Entry 1H78 (X-ray diffraction, 2.50 A resolution); this record covers chain A.

[Chain A]
Name: Anaerobic ribonucleotide-triphosphate reductase large chain
Source organism: Bacteriophage T4
Notes: EC 1.17.4.2; fragment: active site subunit residues 1-605
Reference sequence: Q9T0V5 (Q9T0V5); residue numbers follow UniProt; this construct covers 1-605
Chain sequence (605 residues; row label = number of the first residue in the row):
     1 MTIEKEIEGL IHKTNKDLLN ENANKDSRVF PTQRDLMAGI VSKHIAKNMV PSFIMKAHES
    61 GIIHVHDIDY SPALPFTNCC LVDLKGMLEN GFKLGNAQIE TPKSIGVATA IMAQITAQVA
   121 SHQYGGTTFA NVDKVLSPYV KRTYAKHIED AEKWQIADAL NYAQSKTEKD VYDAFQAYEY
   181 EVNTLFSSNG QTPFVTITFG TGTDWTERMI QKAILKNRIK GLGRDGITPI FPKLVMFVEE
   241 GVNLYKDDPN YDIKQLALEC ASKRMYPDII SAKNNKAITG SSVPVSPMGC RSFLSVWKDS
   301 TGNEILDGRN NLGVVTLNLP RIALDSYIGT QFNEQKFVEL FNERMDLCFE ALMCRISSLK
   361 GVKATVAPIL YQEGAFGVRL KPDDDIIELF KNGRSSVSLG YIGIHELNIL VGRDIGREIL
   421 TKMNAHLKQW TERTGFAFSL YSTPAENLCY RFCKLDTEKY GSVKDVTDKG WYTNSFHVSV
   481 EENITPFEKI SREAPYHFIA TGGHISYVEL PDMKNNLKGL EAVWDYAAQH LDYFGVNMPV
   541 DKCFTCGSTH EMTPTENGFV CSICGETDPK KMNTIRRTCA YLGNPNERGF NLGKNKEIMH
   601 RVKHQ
Disordered / not traced: 1-25, 190-191, 546-571, 588-605
Differences from the reference sequence: engineered mutation A580 (Gly in Q9T0V5)
Small-molecule neighbours:
  - 2'-deoxycytidine-5'-triphosphate (DCP), molecule 1: H64, V65, H66, D67, D69, T443, P444, A445, E446, N447, L448, R451, Y581
  - 2'-deoxycytidine-5'-triphosphate (DCP), molecule 2: Q98, I99, E100, T101, P102, K103, S104, V107, A110, I111, Q114, K146, K169, D173, Q176, A177, Y180, G223
  - 2'-deoxycytidine-5'-triphosphate: Q98, I99, E100, T101, P102, K103, S104, V107, A110, I111, Q114, K146, K169, D173, Q176, A177, Y180, G223

[Summary]
Bound to chain A: 3 copies of 2'-deoxycytidine-5'-triphosphate.
Chain A is Anaerobic ribonucleotide-triphosphate reductase large chain (Bacteriophage T4); the structure,
Structural basis for allosteric substrate specificity regulation in class III ribonucleotide reductases: nrdd
in complex with ..., was determined by X-ray diffraction, deposited together with 1H7B.
